3C29 - chains A and D of the 8 polymer chains in the assembly; structure by X-ray diffraction, 2.20 A resolution.

Chain A:
Molecule: Recombinase cre
From: Bacteriophage P1
Reference sequence: P06956 (RECR_BPP1); numbering as in UniProt (aligned over 20-341)
Amino-acid sequence (322 residues; each row starts with the number of its first residue):
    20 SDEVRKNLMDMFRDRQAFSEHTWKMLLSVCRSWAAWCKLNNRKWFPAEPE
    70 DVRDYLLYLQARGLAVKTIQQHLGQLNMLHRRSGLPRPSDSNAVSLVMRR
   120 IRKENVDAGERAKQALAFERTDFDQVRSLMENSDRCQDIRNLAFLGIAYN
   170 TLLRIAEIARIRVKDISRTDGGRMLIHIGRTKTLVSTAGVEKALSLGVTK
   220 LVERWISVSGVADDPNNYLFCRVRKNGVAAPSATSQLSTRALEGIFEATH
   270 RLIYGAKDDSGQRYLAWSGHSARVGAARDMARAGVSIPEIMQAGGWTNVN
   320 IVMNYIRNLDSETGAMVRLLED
UniProt features mapped onto this chain:
  - active site: Arg173, His289, Arg292, Trp315, Tyr324 (O-(3'-phospho-DNA)-tyrosine intermediate)

Chain D:
Molecule: LoxP DNA, chain D, F
Sequence (34 nucleotides; numbered 2 to 35; the number before each row is that of its first residue):
     2 ATAACTTCGTATAGCATACATTATACGAAGTTAT

How chain A and chain D interact:
Residue-residue contacts - 52 pairs, chain A then chain D:
  Met44(A) with DT11(D), base contact; DA12(D), hydrogen bond to the base; DT13(D), base contact
  Ser47(A) with DT11(D), hydrogen bond to the phosphate
  Arg50(A) with DG10(D), sugar contact; DT11(D), salt bridge to the phosphate
  Arg81(A) with DA12(D), salt bridge to the phosphate
  Leu83(A) with DA12(D), phosphate contact; DT13(D), phosphate contact
  Ala84(A) with DT13(D), hydrogen bond to the phosphate
  Lys86(A) with DA14(D), base contact; DG15(D), hydrogen bond to the base
  Thr87(A) with DA12(D), sugar contact; DT13(D), hydrogen bond to the phosphate
  Gln90(A) with DT13(D), base contact; DA14(D), base contact
  Ala131(A) with DA14(D), phosphate contact
  Lys132(A) with DA14(D), hydrogen bond to the phosphate
  Arg154(A) with DA5(D), salt bridge to the phosphate
  Gln156(A) with DA5(D), hydrogen bond to the phosphate; DC6(D), hydrogen bond to the phosphate
  Arg159(A) with DC6(D), salt bridge to the phosphate
  Arg173(A) with DC16(D), salt bridge to the phosphate; DA17(D), salt bridge to the phosphate
  Lys201(A) with DA17(D), phosphate contact
  Thr202(A) with DA17(D), phosphate contact; DT18(D), phosphate contact
  Arg241(A) with DC6(D), phosphate contact; DT7(D), sugar contact
  Val242(A) with DA5(D), phosphate contact; DC6(D), hydrogen bond to the phosphate
  Arg243(A) with DA5(D), sugar contact
  Lys244(A) with DT3(D), hydrogen bond to the base; DA4(D), sugar contact; DA5(D), sugar contact
  Gln255(A) with DT7(D), phosphate contact
  Leu256(A) with DT7(D), phosphate contact
  Ser257(A) with DT7(D), hydrogen bond to the phosphate; DT8(D), base contact
  Arg259(A) with DT8(D), base contact
  Ala260(A) with DC6(D), sugar contact; DT7(D), phosphate contact
  Arg282(A) with DA12(D), hydrogen bond to the base; DT13(D), hydrogen bond to the sugar
  Tyr283(A) with DA14(D), sugar contact
  His289(A) with DG15(D), sugar contact; DC16(D), phosphate contact
  Arg292(A) with DC16(D), salt bridge to the phosphate
  Trp315(A) with DC16(D), hydrogen bond to the phosphate
  Ile320(A) with DC16(D), phosphate contact
  Tyr324(A) with DG15(D), hydrogen bond to the phosphate; DC16(D), phosphate contact
Also at the interface, not in a pair above, chain A (38 interface residues in all): Lys43, His91, Arg130, Gln133, Asn317
Also at the interface, not in a pair above, chain D (17 interface residues in all): DA2, DC9

In short:
The interface between chain A and chain D involves 38 residues on one side and 17 on the other, with 15
hydrogen bonds and 7 salt bridges. Polar pairs include Met44(A)-DA12(D), Lys86(A)-DG15(D) and
Lys244(A)-DT3(D). From UniProt: 5 active-site residues on chain A.
Chain A is Recombinase cre (Bacteriophage P1) and chain D is LoxP DNA, chain D, F; the structure, Cre-loxP
Synaptic structure, was determined by X-ray diffraction.
